Entry 6NM6 (X-ray diffraction, 2.74 A resolution); this record covers chains U and V of the 8 polymer chains in the assembly.

[Chain U]
Protein: N6 FR3-03 heavy chain
From: Homo sapiens
Amino-acid sequence (145 residues; numbered 1 to 129 plus 16 insertion-coded residues; the number before each row is that of its first residue; a row labelled like 76A-76G holds insertion residues (76A, then the next letters in order)):
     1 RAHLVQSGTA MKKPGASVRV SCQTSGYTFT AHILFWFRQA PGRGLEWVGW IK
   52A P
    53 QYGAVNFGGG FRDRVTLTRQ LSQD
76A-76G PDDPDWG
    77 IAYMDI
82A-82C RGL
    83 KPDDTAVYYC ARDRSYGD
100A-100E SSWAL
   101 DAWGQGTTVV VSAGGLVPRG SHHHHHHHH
Unresolved in the structure: 113-129
Cystine bridges: Cys22-Cys92

[Chain V]
Protein: N6 FR3-03 light chain
From: Homo sapiens
Amino-acid sequence (122 residues; each row starts with the number of its first residue; note: 4 numbers in that range are skipped by the numbering (no residue carries them; nothing is unmodelled there)):
     1 YIHVTQSPSS LSVSIGDRVT INCQTSQGVG SDLHWYQHKP GRAPKLLIHH TSSVEDGVPS
    61 RFSGSGFHTS FNLTISDLQA DDIATYYCQV L
    96 QFFGRGSRLH IKGGGGSGGG GSGGGGSGGG G
Unresolved in the structure: 1-2, 106-126
Cystine bridges: Cys23-Cys88

[How chain U and chain V interact]
Pairs across the interface (32; chain U residue first):
  Phe37(U) - Gln96(V)
  Phe37(U) - Phe98(V)  hydrophobic
  Gln39(U) - His38(V)
  Gln39(U) - Tyr87(V)  hydrogen bond
  Gly42(U) - Arg100(V)  hydrogen bond (backbone-side chain)
  Arg43(U) - Arg100(V)
  Gly44(U) - Arg100(V)
  Leu45(U) - Tyr87(V)  hydrophobic
  Leu45(U) - Phe98(V)  hydrophobic
  Trp47(U) - Gln96(V)
  Tyr91(U) - His38(V)  hydrogen bond
  Tyr91(U) - Arg42(V)
  Tyr91(U) - Pro44(V)
  Arg96(U) - His49(V)
  Arg96(U) - Glu55(V)  salt bridge
  Ser100B(U) - His34(V)  hydrogen bond (backbone-side chain)
  Ser100B(U) - His50(V)
  Trp100C(U) - Tyr36(V)  hydrogen bond (backbone-side chain)
  Trp100C(U) - Gln89(V)  hydrogen bond (backbone-side chain)
  Trp100C(U) - Leu91(V)
  Trp100C(U) - Gln96(V)
  Ala100D(U) - His34(V)
  Ala100D(U) - Tyr36(V)
  Ala100D(U) - His49(V)
  Leu100E(U) - Tyr36(V)  hydrogen bond (backbone-side chain)
  Leu100E(U) - Leu46(V)
  Leu100E(U) - Gln89(V)
  Asp101(U) - Leu46(V)
  Trp103(U) - Tyr36(V)  hydrophobic
  Trp103(U) - Pro44(V)  hydrophobic
  Trp103(U) - Phe98(V)  hydrophobic
  Gly104(U) - Ala43(V)

[Summary]
The chain U/chain V interface involves 16 residues from each chain, with 7 hydrogen bonds and 1 salt bridge.
Polar contacts include Arg96(U)-Glu55(V), Gln39(U)-Tyr87(V) and Gly42(U)-Arg100(V).
Chain U is N6 FR3-03 heavy chain and chain V is N6 FR3-03 light chain, both from Homo sapiens; the structure,
Crystal Structure of HIV-1 BG505 SOSIP.664 Prefusion Env Trimer Bound to N6 FR3-03 scFv in Complex ..., was
determined by X-ray diffraction (same publication as 6NNF and 6NNJ).
